Entry 2V5X (X-ray diffraction, 2.25 A resolution); this record covers chain A.

# Chain A
Name: Histone deacetylase 8
Source organism: Homo sapiens
UniProt: Q9BY41 (HDAC8_HUMAN); numbering as in UniProt (aligned over 1-377)
Sequence (388 residues; row label = number of the first residue in the row):
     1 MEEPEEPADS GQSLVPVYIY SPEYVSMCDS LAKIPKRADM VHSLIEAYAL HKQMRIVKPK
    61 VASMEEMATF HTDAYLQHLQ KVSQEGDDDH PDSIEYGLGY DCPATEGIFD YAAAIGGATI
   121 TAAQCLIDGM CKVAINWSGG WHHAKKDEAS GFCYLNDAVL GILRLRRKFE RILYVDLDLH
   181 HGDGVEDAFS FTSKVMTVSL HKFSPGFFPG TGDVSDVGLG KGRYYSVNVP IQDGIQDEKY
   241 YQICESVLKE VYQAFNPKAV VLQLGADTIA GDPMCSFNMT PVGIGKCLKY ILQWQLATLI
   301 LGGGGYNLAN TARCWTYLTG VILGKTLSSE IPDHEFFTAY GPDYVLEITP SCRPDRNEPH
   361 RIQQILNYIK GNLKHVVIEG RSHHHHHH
Not modelled in the structure: 1-13, 377-388
Sequence notes: engineered mutation D39 (Ser in Q9BY41)
UniProt features mapped onto this chain:
  - active site: H143 (Proton acceptor)
  - binding site (substrate): D101, G151, Y306
  - binding site (a divalent metal cation): D178, H180, D267
  - natural variant: H180 (H180R: In CDLS5), T311 (T311M: In CDLS5), G320 (G320R: In CDLS5), H334 (H334R: In CDLS5)
  - mutagenesis: D101 (D101A: Complete loss of catalytical activity. Complete loss of catalytical activity; when associated with F-306; D101E: Partial loss of catalytical activity ...), H142 to H143 (Strongly reduces histone deacetylase activity), H143 (H143A: Loss of catalytic activity), Y306 (Y306F: Loss of catalytic activity. Complete loss of catalytic activity; when associated with A-101)
Metal / ion sites: K+ site 1: D176, D178, H180, S199, L200; Zn2+: D178, H180, D267 (together with V5X); K+ site 2: F189, T192, V195, Y225
Ligand contacts: V5X ((2R)-n~8~-hydroxy-2-{[(5-methoxy-2-methyl-1H-indol-3-yl)acetyl]amino}-n~1~-[2-(2-phenyl-1H-indol-3-yl)ethyl]octanediamide): D101, H142, H143, G151, F152, D178, H180, G206, F207, F208, P209, G210, D267, P273, M274, G304, Y306

# Summary
Ligands of chain A: compound V5X. D176, D178, H180, S199 and L200 form the K+ site 1. The Zn2+ site is built
by D178, H180 and D267. From UniProt: active-site residue H143, 3 substrate-binding residues, 3 divalent metal
cation-binding residues and 4 mutagenesis sites.
Chain A is Histone deacetylase 8 (Homo sapiens); the structure, Crystal structure of HDAC8-inhibitor complex,
was determined by X-ray diffraction (same publication as 2V5W).
